PDB entry 9LSM | X-ray diffraction, 2.70 A resolution | chain A

== Chain A ==
Name: cGMP-specific 3', 5'-cyclic phosphodiesterase
From: Homo sapiens
Notes: EC 3.1.4.35
UniProtKB: O76074 (PDE5A_HUMAN); residues 535-860 here = UniProt positions 535-860
Chain sequence (326 residues; numbered 535 to 860; the number before each row is that of its first residue):
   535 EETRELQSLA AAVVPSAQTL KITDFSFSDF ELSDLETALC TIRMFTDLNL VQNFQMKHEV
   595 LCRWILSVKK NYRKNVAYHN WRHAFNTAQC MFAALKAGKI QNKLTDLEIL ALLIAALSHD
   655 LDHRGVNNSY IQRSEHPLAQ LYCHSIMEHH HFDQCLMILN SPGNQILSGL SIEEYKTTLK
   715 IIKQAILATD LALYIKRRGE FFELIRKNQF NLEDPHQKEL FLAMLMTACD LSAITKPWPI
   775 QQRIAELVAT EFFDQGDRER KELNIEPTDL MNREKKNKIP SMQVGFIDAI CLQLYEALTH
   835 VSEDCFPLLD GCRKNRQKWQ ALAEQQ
Disordered / not traced: 535-536, 663-678, 790-811, 860
UniProt features mapped onto this chain:
  - active site: H613 (Proton donor)
  - binding site (Zn(2+)): H617, H653, D654, D764
  - binding site (Mg(2+)): D654
  - binding site (3',5'-cyclic GMP): Q817
  - mutagenesis: A767 (A767N: Changes substrate selectivity from cGMP-specific to dual cAMP and cGMP binding and hydrolysis; when associated with Y-775 and Y-853), Q775 (Q775Y: Changes substrate selectivity from cGMP-specific to dual cAMP and cGMP binding and hydrolysis; when associated with N-767 and Y-853), W853 (W853Y: Changes substrate selectivity from cGMP-specific to dual cAMP and cGMP binding and hydrolysis; when associated with N-767 and Y-775)

== Overview ==
Curated annotation (UniProt) lists active-site residue H613, 4 Zn2+-binding residues, Mg2+-binding residue
D654 and residue binding 3',5'-cyclic GMP Q817.
Chain A is cGMP-specific 3', 5'-cyclic phosphodiesterase (Homo sapiens); the structure, The crystal structure
of PDE5A with L9, was determined by X-ray diffraction, deposited together with 9LSL.
